6NQ1 - chains A and B; structure by electron microscopy, 3.50 A resolution.

[Chain A (and B)]
Molecule: Two pore calcium channel protein 2
Organism: Homo sapiens
Notes: chain B of this document is another copy of the same molecule, construct and numbering; everything in this record applies to it too
UniProt: Q8NHX9 (TPC2_HUMAN); residue numbers follow UniProt; this construct covers 1-752
Amino-acid sequence (756 residues; each row starts with the number of its first residue; numbers below 1 keep their minus sign (Gly-3 is residue -3)):
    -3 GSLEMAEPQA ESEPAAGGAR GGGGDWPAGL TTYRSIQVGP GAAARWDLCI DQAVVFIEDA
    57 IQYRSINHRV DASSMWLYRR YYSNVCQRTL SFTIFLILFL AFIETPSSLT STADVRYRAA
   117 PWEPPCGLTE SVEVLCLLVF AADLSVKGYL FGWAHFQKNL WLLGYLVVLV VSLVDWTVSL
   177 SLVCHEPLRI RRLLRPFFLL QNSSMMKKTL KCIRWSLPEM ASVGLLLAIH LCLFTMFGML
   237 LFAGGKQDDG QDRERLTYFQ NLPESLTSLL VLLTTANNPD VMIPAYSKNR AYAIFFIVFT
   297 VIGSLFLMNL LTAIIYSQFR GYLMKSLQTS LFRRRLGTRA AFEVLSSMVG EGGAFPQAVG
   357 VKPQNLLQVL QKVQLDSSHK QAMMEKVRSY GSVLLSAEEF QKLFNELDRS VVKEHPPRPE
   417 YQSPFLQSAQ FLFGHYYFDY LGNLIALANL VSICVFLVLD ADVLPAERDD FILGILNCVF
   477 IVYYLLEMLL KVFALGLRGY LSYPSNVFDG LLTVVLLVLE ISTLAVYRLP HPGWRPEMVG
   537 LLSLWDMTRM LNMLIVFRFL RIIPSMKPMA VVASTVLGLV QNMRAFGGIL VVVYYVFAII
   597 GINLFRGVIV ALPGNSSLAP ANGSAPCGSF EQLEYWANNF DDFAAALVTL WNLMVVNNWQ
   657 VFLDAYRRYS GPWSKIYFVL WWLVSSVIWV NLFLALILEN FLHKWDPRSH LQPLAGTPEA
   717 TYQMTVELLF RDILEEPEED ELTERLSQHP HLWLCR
Disordered / not traced: -3 to 38, 241-251, 347-353, 526-538, 609-619, 702-752
Sequence notes: expression tag (-3 to 0); conflict Ala11 (Leu in Q8NHX9), Ala12 (Leu in Q8NHX9), Pro564 (Leu in Q8NHX9), Glu734 (Gly in Q8NHX9)
Disulfides: Cys122-Cys180
UniProt features mapped onto this chain:
  - region: Lys203 to Lys207 (Interaction with phosphatidylinositol 3,5-bisphosphate)
  - glycosylation (N-linked (GlcNAc...) asparagine): Asn611, Asn618
  - natural variant: Met484 (M484L: Associated with SHEP10), Pro564 (L564P: this construct carries the variant)
  - mutagenesis: Lys203 (K203A: Strongly reduces binding with phosphatidylinositol 3,5-bisphosphate), Lys204 (K204A: Strongly reduces binding with phosphatidylinositol 3,5-bisphosphate. Decreases sodium transport. No effect on calcium release), Lys207 (K207A: Reduces binding with phosphatidylinositol 3,5-bisphosphate), Leu265 (L265P: No effect on lysosomal location. Loss of NAADP-sensitive calcium-release channel activity. Inhibits Ebola virus infection), Asp276 (D276K: Not activated by phosphatidylinositol 3,5-bisphosphate), Ser322 (S322A: Reduces binding with phosphatidylinositol 3,5-bisphosphate), Arg329 (R329A: Reduces binding with phosphatidylinositol 3,5-bisphosphate), Ile551 (I551R: Requires both phosphatidylinositol 3,5-bisphosphate and a positive membrane potential for activation)
From the paper describing this entry:
  - conformationally variable residues (helix shift): Gly317

[How chain A and chain B interact]
Pairs across the interface (113; chain A residue first):
  Ser104(A) - Arg286(B)  hydrogen bond (backbone-side chain)
  Thr106(A) - Arg286(B)
  Ser107(A) - Asn285(B)
  Ser107(A) - Arg286(B)  hydrogen bond (backbone-backbone)
  Thr108(A) - Ser283(B)
  Thr108(A) - Lys284(B)
  Ala109(A) - Tyr282(B)
  Ala109(A) - Arg286(B)
  Ser218(A) - Met565(B)  hydrogen bond
  Ser218(A) - Val568(B)
  Leu221(A) - Met565(B)  hydrophobic
  Leu222(A) - Val568(B)  hydrophobic
  Ile225(A) - Phe555(B)  hydrophobic
  Leu229(A) - Val552(B)  hydrophobic
  Met232(A) - Cys450(B)  hydrophobic
  Met232(A) - Leu453(B)
  Phe233(A) - Met549(B)  hydrophobic
  Met235(A) - Leu453(B)
  Leu236(A) - Leu453(B)  hydrophobic
  Leu236(A) - Arg545(B)
  Leu236(A) - Asn548(B)
  Leu236(A) - Met549(B)  hydrophobic
  Leu237(A) - Met549(B)  hydrophobic
  Gly240(A) - Trp541(B)
  Gly240(A) - Arg545(B)
  Leu258(A) - Val454(B)  hydrophobic
  Thr271(A) - Asn653(B)
  Ala272(A) - Asn653(B)  hydrogen bond (backbone-side chain)
  Asn273(A) - Asn653(B)
  Asn274(A) - Asn648(B)  hydrogen bond
  Asn274(A) - Val651(B)
  Asn274(A) - Asn653(B)
  Pro275(A) - Tyr631(B)
  Asp276(A) - Tyr631(B)
  Met278(A) - Val644(B)  hydrophobic
  Ile279(A) - Glu630(B)
  Ile279(A) - Tyr631(B)  hydrophobic
  Tyr282(A) - Ala109(B)
  Tyr282(A) - Ala633(B)  hydrophobic
  Tyr282(A) - Val644(B)
  Ser283(A) - Thr108(B)
  Lys284(A) - Thr108(B)
  Asn285(A) - Ser107(B)
  Arg286(A) - Ser104(B)  hydrogen bond (side chain-backbone)
  Arg286(A) - Thr106(B)
  Arg286(A) - Ser107(B)  hydrogen bond (backbone-backbone)
  Arg286(A) - Ala109(B)
  Arg286(A) - Asp638(B)  salt bridge
  Arg286(A) - Ala640(B)
  Thr296(A) - Trp647(B)
  Val297(A) - Trp647(B)  hydrophobic
  Leu301(A) - Phe689(B)
  Phe302(A) - Phe689(B)  hydrophobic
  Asn305(A) - Phe689(B)
  Asn305(A) - Leu690(B)
  Asn305(A) - Ile693(B)
  Ala309(A) - Leu694(B)  hydrophobic
  Ile310(A) - Phe697(B)  hydrophobic
  Tyr312(A) - Leu694(B)  hydrophobic
  Tyr312(A) - Leu698(B)  hydrophobic
  Ser313(A) - Trp701(B)
  Cys450(A) - Met232(B)  hydrophobic
  Leu453(A) - Met232(B)
  Leu453(A) - Met235(B)
  Leu453(A) - Leu236(B)  hydrophobic
  Val454(A) - Leu258(B)  hydrophobic
  Trp541(A) - Gly240(B)
  Arg545(A) - Leu236(B)
  Arg545(A) - Gly240(B)
  Asn548(A) - Leu236(B)
  Met549(A) - Phe233(B)  hydrophobic
  Met549(A) - Leu236(B)  hydrophobic
  Met549(A) - Leu237(B)  hydrophobic
  Val552(A) - Leu229(B)  hydrophobic
  Phe553(A) - Phe233(B)  hydrophobic
  Phe555(A) - Ile225(B)  hydrophobic
  Met565(A) - Ser218(B)  hydrogen bond
  Met565(A) - Leu221(B)  hydrophobic
  Val568(A) - Ser218(B)
  Val568(A) - Leu222(B)  hydrophobic
  Cys623(A) - Cys623(B)  disulfide
  Cys623(A) - Gln628(B)
  Gln628(A) - Cys623(B)
  Glu630(A) - Ile279(B)
  Tyr631(A) - Pro275(B)
  Tyr631(A) - Asp276(B)
  Tyr631(A) - Ile279(B)  hydrophobic
  Ala633(A) - Tyr282(B)  hydrophobic
  Asp638(A) - Arg286(B)  salt bridge
  Ala640(A) - Arg286(B)
  Val644(A) - Met278(B)  hydrophobic
  Val644(A) - Tyr282(B)
  Trp647(A) - Thr296(B)
  Trp647(A) - Val297(B)  hydrophobic
  Asn648(A) - Asn274(B)  hydrogen bond
  Val651(A) - Asn274(B)
  Asn653(A) - Thr271(B)
  Asn653(A) - Ala272(B)  hydrogen bond (side chain-backbone)
  Asn653(A) - Asn273(B)
  Asn653(A) - Asn274(B)
  Asn653(A) - Asn653(B)
  Phe689(A) - Leu301(B)
  Phe689(A) - Phe302(B)  hydrophobic
  Phe689(A) - Asn305(B)
  Leu690(A) - Asn305(B)
  Leu690(A) - Leu690(B)  hydrophobic
  Ile693(A) - Asn305(B)
  Leu694(A) - Ala309(B)  hydrophobic
  Leu694(A) - Tyr312(B)  hydrophobic
  Leu694(A) - Leu694(B)  hydrophobic
  Phe697(A) - Ile310(B)  hydrophobic
  Leu698(A) - Tyr312(B)  hydrophobic
  Trp701(A) - Ser313(B)
Other interface residues (no listed pair), chain A (92 interface residues in all): Leu105, Asp110, Tyr113, Arg114, Glu215, Val219, Gln256, Ala289, Ile293, Leu306, Thr308, Arg316, Ala457, Met562, Val567, Thr571, Leu629, Asn634, Ala641, Asn654, Trp685, Val686
Other interface residues (no listed pair), chain B (91 interface residues in all): Leu105, Asp110, Tyr113, Arg114, Glu215, Val219, Gln256, Ala289, Ile293, Leu306, Thr308, Arg316, Ala457, Phe553, Met562, Val567, Leu629, Asn634, Ala641, Asn654, Trp685, Val686
Inter-chain disulfides: Cys623(A)-Cys623(B)

[Overview]
92 residues of chain A and 91 residues of chain B are in contact; the contacts include 1 disulfide bond, 10
hydrogen bonds and 2 salt bridges. Polar pairs include Arg286(A)-Asp638(B), Ser104(A)-Arg286(B) and
Ser218(A)-Met565(B). UniProt lists 8 mutagenesis sites on chain A. From the paper: conformational variability
at Gly317(A).
Chain A and chain B are both Two pore calcium channel protein 2 (Homo sapiens); the structure, Cryo-EM
structure of human TPC2 channel in the apo state, was determined by electron microscopy together with 6NQ0 and
6NQ2 from the same study.
